6N2N - chains A and C of the 4 polymer chains in the assembly; structure by X-ray diffraction, 1.94 A resolution.

# Chain A (and C)
Protein: Pyruvate flavodoxin/ferredoxin oxidoreductase domain protein
From: Magnetococcus marinus (strain ATCC BAA-1437 / JCM 17883 / MC-1)
Notes: chain C of this document is another copy of the same molecule, construct and numbering; everything in this record applies to it too
Reference sequence: A0L8G4 (A0L8G4_MAGMM); residues 1-573 here = UniProt positions 1-573
Sequence (573 residues; each row starts with the number of its first residue):
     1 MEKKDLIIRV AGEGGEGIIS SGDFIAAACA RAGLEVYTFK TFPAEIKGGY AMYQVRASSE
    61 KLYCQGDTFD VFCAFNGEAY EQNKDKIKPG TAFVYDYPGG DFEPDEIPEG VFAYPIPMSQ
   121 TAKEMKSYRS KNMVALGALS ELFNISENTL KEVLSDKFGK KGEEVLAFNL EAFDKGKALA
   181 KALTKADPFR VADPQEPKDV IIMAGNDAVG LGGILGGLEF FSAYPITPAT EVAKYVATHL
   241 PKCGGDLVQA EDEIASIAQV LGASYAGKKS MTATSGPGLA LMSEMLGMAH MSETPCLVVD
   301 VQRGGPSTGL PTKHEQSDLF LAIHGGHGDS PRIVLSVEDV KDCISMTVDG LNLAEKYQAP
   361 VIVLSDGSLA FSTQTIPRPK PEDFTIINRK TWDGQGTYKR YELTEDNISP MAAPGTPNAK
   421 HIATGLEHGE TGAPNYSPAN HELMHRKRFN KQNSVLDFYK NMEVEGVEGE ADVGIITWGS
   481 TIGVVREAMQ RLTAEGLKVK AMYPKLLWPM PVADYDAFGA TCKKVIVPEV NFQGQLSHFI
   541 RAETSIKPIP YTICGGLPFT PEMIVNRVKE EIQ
Disordered / not traced: 1
Residues lining bound ligands: thiamine diphosphate (TPP): Y224, P225, I226, E253, P277, L281
What the authors report for this chain:
  - binding site for 4Fe-4S cluster: I46
  - mutagenesis - I46A (2033+/-206 min-1): unchanged catalytic activity on benzyl viologen (BV)
  - mutagenesis - T227A, R303A: abolished catalytic activity on 2-oxoglutarate
  - mutagenesis - E45Q: decreased catalytic activity
  - mutagenesis - Y436F: unchanged catalytic activity

# How chain A and chain C interact
Pairs across the interface (128):
  G276(A) with H327(C)
  P277(A) with E284(C); H327(C)
  A280(A) with A280(C); S283(C)
  L281(A) with I254(C), hydrophobic; E284(C)
  S283(A) with A280(C)
  E284(A) with P277(C); L281(C)
  G287(A) with S307(C)
  M288(A) with S307(C)
  H290(A) with P306(C)
  M291(A) with P306(C); S307(C)
  G305(A) with H441(C), hydrogen bond (backbone-side chain); H445(C)
  P306(A) with H290(C); M291(C); H327(C); D329(C); S330(C); G425(C); H445(C)
  S307(A) with G287(C); M288(C); M291(C); H327(C), hydrogen bond (backbone-side chain); G425(C), hydrogen bond (side chain-backbone)
  T308(A) with G425(C), hydrogen bond (backbone-backbone); L426(C)
  G309(A) with G425(C), hydrogen bond (backbone-backbone); L426(C); E427(C), hydrogen bond (backbone-backbone); Y436(C)
  L310(A) with E427(C); Y436(C); H441(C)
  K313(A) with Y436(C)
  E315(A) with H441(C), salt bridge
  S317(A) with G328(C), hydrogen bond (backbone-backbone); D329(C)
  D318(A) with H327(C); G328(C), hydrogen bond (side chain-backbone)
  F320(A) with H324(C)
  L321(A) with H324(C); G325(C); G326(C); H327(C)
  H324(A) with F320(C); L321(C); H324(C), hydrogen bond; H538(C)
  G325(A) with L321(C)
  G326(A) with L321(C)
  H327(A) with G276(C); P277(C); P306(C); S307(C), hydrogen bond (side chain-backbone); D318(C); L321(C)
  G328(A) with S317(C), hydrogen bond (backbone-backbone); D318(C), hydrogen bond (backbone-side chain); Q535(C)
  D329(A) with P306(C); S317(C); N531(C); F532(C), hydrogen bond (side chain-backbone); Q533(C), hydrogen bond; Q535(C), hydrogen bond
  S330(A) with P306(C)
  G425(A) with P306(C); S307(C); T308(C), hydrogen bond (backbone-backbone); G309(C), hydrogen bond (backbone-backbone)
  L426(A) with T308(C); G309(C); P311(C)
  E427(A) with G309(C), hydrogen bond (backbone-backbone); L310(C)
  Y436(A) with G309(C); L310(C), hydrophobic; K313(C)
  P438(A) with G555(C); L557(C), hydrophobic
  H441(A) with G305(C), hydrogen bond (side chain-backbone); L310(C); E315(C), salt bridge; C554(C)
  E442(A) with I553(C); C554(C), hydrogen bond (side chain-backbone); G555(C)
  H445(A) with P306(C); F532(C); C554(C)
  R446(A) with F532(C)
  F449(A) with F532(C), hydrophobic; Q533(C)
  N531(A) with D329(C)
  F532(A) with D329(C), hydrogen bond (backbone-side chain); H445(C); R446(C); F449(C), hydrophobic
  Q533(A) with D329(C), hydrogen bond; F449(C)
  Q535(A) with G328(C); D329(C), hydrogen bond
  H538(A) with H324(C); H538(C), hydrogen bond; F539(C); A542(C); E543(C), salt bridge
  F539(A) with H538(C)
  R541(A) with R541(C); A542(C), hydrogen bond (side chain-backbone); E543(C), salt bridge
  A542(A) with H538(C); R541(C), hydrogen bond (backbone-side chain); A542(C), hydrophobic
  E543(A) with H538(C), salt bridge; R541(C), salt bridge
  I553(A) with E442(C)
  C554(A) with H441(C); E442(C), hydrogen bond (backbone-side chain); H445(C)
  G555(A) with P438(C); E442(C)
  L557(A) with P438(C), hydrophobic
Also at the interface, not in a pair above, chain A (58 interface residues in all): I254, P311, N435, S437, R448, G556
Also at the interface, not in a pair above, chain C (57 interface residues in all): S437, R448, G556

# Overview
The interface between chain A and chain C involves 58 residues on one side and 57 on the other; the contacts
include 27 hydrogen bonds and 6 salt bridges. Among the polar pairs are E315(A)-H441(C), H538(A)-E543(C) and
R541(A)-E543(C). From the paper: a binding site for 4Fe-4S cluster at I46(A); T227A and R303A of chain A
abolish catalytic activity on 2-oxoglutarate; 5 substitutions were tested in all.
Chain A and chain C are both Pyruvate flavodoxin/ferredoxin oxidoreductase domain protein (Magnetococcus
marinus (strain ATCC BAA-1437 / JCM 17883 / MC-1)); the structure, Crystal structure of
2-oxoglutarate:ferredoxin oxidoreductase from Magnetococcus marinus, was determined by X-ray diffraction
together with 6N2O from the same study.
